Entry 6CIK (X-ray diffraction, 3.15 A resolution); this record covers chains A and M of the 10 polymer chains in the assembly.

[Chain A]
Protein: V(D)J recombination-activating protein 1
Organism: Mus musculus
Notes: EC 3.1.-.-, 2.3.2.27
Reference sequence: P15919 (RAG1_MOUSE); residue numbers follow UniProt; this construct covers 384-1008
Sequence (625 residues; numbered 384 to 1008; the number before each row is that of its first residue):
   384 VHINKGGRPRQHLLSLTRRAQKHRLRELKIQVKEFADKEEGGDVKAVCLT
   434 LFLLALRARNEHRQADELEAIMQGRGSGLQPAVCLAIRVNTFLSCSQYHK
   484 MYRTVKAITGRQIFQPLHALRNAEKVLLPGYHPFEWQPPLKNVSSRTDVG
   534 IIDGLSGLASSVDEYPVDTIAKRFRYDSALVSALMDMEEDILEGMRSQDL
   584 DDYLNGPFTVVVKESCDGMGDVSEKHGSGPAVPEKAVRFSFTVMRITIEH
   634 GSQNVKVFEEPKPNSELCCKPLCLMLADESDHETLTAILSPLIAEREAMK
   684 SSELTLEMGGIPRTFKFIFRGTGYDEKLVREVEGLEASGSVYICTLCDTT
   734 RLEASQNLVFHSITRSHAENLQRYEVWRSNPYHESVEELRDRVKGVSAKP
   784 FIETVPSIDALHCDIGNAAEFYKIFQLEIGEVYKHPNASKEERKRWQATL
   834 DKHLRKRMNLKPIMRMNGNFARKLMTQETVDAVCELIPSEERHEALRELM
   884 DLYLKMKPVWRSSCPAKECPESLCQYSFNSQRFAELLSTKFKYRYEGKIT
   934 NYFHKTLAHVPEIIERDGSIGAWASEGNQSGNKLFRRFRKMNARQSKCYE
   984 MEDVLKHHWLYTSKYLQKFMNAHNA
Disordered / not traced: 384-394, 609-614, 1008
Differences from the reference sequence: engineered mutation Gln962 (Glu in P15919)
Ion coordination: Mn2+: Asp600, Asp708; Zn2+: Cys727, Cys730, His937, His942
Swiss-Prot annotation at these positions:
  - DNA-binding region: Gly389 to Gln456 (NBD)
  - binding site (a divalent metal cation): Asp600, Asp708
  - site: Trp893 (Essential for DNA hairpin formation, participates in base-stacking interactions near the cleavage site)
  - mutagenesis: Arg391 (R391A: Defects in converting nicked products to hairpins; R391L: Impairs DNA-binding and hairpin formation while maintaining some nicking activity), Arg393 (R393A: Impairs DNA-binding and hairpin formation while maintaining some nicking activity), Arg401 (R401A: Allows robust hairpin activity), Arg402 (R402A: Defects in converting nicked products to hairpins), Lys405 (K405A: Reduced hairpin activity), His406 (H406A: Allows robust hairpin activity), Arg407 (R407A: Impairs DNA-binding and reduces hairpin formation without affecting nicking activity), Asn443 (N443A: Impairs DNA-binding; when associated with A-445), His445 (H445A: Impairs DNA-binding; when associated with A-443), Asp546 (D546A: Loss of DNA-binding), Asp560 (D560A: Loss of DNA-binding), Glu597 (E597Q: Impaired cleavage), 19 further mutagenesis entries in UniProt
What the authors report for this chain:
  - binding site for Intact 12RSS substrate forward strand: Arg848 to Arg855
  - binding site for the 15-nt DNA strand: Ala720 to Ile726, Arg848
  - catalytic residues: Asp600, Asp708 (citing earlier work)

[Chain M]
Molecule: Nicked 23RSS intermediate forward strand
Sequence (40 nucleotides; each row starts with the number of its first residue):
    17 CACAGTGATGCAAATCAAGTGTGAAGCCAGACAAAAACCC
Disordered / not traced: 56

[How chain A and chain M interact]
Contacting residue pairs (16; chain A residue first):
  Ser477(A) - DT22(M)  hydrogen bond to the phosphate
  Ser477(A) - DG23(M)  phosphate contact
  Cys478(A) - DG23(M)  hydrogen bond to the phosphate
  Ser479(A) - DT22(M)  hydrogen bond to the phosphate
  Arg504(A) - DA24(M)  salt bridge to the phosphate
  Arg504(A) - DT25(M)  base contact
  Met974(A) - DT22(M)  sugar contact
  Met974(A) - DG23(M)  phosphate contact
  Asn975(A) - DT22(M)  phosphate contact
  Asn975(A) - DG23(M)  phosphate contact
  Ala976(A) - DT22(M)  phosphate contact
  Arg977(A) - DT22(M)  base contact
  Arg977(A) - DG23(M)  sugar contact
  Arg977(A) - DA24(M)  sugar contact
  Asp986(A) - DG23(M)  sugar contact
  Lys989(A) - DA24(M)  phosphate contact
Also at the interface, not in a pair above, chain A (15 interface residues in all): Arg471, Gln480, Glu507, Gln978, His990
Also at the interface, not in a pair above, chain M (5 interface residues in all): DG21

[Overview]
15 residues of chain A and 5 residues of chain M are in contact; the contacts include 3 hydrogen bonds and 1
salt bridge. Polar pairs include Ser477(A)-DT22(M), Cys478(A)-DG23(M) and Ser479(A)-DT22(M). From the paper:
catalytic residues Asp600(A) and Asp708(A); a binding site for the 15-nt DNA strand at Ala720(A) and
Arg848(A).
Here chain A is V(D)J recombination-activating protein 1 (Mus musculus) and chain M is Nicked 23RSS
intermediate forward strand. Entry 6CIK (Pre-Reaction Complex, RAG1(E962Q)/2-intact/nicked 12/23RSS complex in
Mn2+) was determined by X-ray diffraction (same publication as 5ZDZ, 5ZE0, 5ZE1, 5ZE2, 6CG0, 6CIJ, 6CIL and
6CIM).
